Entry 6UCU (electron microscopy, 3.06 A resolution); this record covers chains A and I of the 10 polymer chains in the assembly.

[Chain A (and I)]
Molecule: Mitochondrial import receptor subunit TOM40
Source organism: Saccharomyces cerevisiae (strain ATCC 204508 / S288c)
Notes: chain I of this document is another copy of the same molecule, construct and numbering; everything in this record applies to it too
Reference sequence: P23644 (TOM40_YEAST); numbering as in UniProt (aligned over 1-387)
Chain sequence (397 residues; numbered 1 to 397; the number before each row is that of its first residue):
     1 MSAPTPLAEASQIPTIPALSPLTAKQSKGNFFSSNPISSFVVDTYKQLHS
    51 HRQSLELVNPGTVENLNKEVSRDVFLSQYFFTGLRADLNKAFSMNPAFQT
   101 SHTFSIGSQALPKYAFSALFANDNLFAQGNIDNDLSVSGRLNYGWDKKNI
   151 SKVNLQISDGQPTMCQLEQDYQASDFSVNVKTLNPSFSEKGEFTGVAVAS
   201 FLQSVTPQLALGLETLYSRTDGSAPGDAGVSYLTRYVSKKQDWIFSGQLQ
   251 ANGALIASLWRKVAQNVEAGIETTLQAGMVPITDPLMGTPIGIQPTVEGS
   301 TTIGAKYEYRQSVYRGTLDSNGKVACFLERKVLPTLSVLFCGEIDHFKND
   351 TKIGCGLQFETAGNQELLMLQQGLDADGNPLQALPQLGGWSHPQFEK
Not modelled in the structure: 1-48, 277-294, 374-397
Sequence notes: expression tag (388-397)
What the authors report for this chain:
  - mutagenesis - K90A/H102A: abolished binding to Mitochondrial import receptor subunit TOM7
  - mutagenesis - K90A/H102A: decreased growth in response to Tom7
  - mutagenesis - D87N/E329N/E360N, D87N/D132N/D134N/E329N/E360N: decreased growth
  - binding site for dodecyl-beta-D-maltoside: Arg330 (proposed by the authors, not directly observed)

[Chain A / chain I interface]
Contacting residue pairs (24):
  Gly83(A) with Ile353(I)
  Leu84(A) with Phe340(I), hydrophobic; Ile344(I), hydrophobic; Thr351(I); Ile353(I)
  Ile106(A) with Ile344(I), hydrophobic; Asn349(I); Asp350(I); Thr351(I)
  Phe340(A) with Leu84(I), hydrophobic; Cys355(I), hydrophobic
  Ile344(A) with Leu84(I), hydrophobic; Ile106(I), hydrophobic
  Asn349(A) with Ile106(I)
  Asp350(A) with Ile106(I)
  Thr351(A) with Leu84(I); Ile106(I)
  Ile353(A) with Gly83(I); Leu84(I); Ile353(I), hydrophobic; Cys355(I), hydrophobic
  Cys355(A) with Phe340(I), hydrophobic; Ile353(I), hydrophobic; Cys355(I), hydrophobic
Other interface residues (no listed pair), chain A (12 interface residues in all): Gly107, Gly354
Other interface residues (no listed pair), chain I (12 interface residues in all): Gly107, Gly354

[Overview]
The chain A/chain I interface involves 12 residues from each chain. From the paper: a binding site for
dodecyl-beta-D-maltoside at Arg330(A); D87N/E329N/E360N and D87N/D132N/D134N/E329N/E360N of chain A reduce
growth.
Chain A and chain I are both Mitochondrial import receptor subunit TOM40 (Saccharomyces cerevisiae (strain
ATCC 204508 / S288c)); the structure, Cryo-EM structure of the mitochondrial TOM complex from yeast (dimer),
was determined by electron microscopy (same publication as 6UCV).
